Entry 7CJ8 (X-ray diffraction, 2.05 A resolution); this record covers chains A and B.

[Chain A (and B)]
Protein: Epimerase
Source organism: Methylomonas sp. DH-1
Notes: chain B of this document is another copy of the same molecule, construct and numbering; everything in this record applies to it too
UniProt: A0A172U6X0 (A0A172U6X0_9GAMM); numbering as in UniProt (aligned over 1-286)
Chain sequence (307 residues; numbered -20 to 286; the number before each row is that of its first residue; numbers below 1 keep their minus sign (Met-20 is residue -20)):
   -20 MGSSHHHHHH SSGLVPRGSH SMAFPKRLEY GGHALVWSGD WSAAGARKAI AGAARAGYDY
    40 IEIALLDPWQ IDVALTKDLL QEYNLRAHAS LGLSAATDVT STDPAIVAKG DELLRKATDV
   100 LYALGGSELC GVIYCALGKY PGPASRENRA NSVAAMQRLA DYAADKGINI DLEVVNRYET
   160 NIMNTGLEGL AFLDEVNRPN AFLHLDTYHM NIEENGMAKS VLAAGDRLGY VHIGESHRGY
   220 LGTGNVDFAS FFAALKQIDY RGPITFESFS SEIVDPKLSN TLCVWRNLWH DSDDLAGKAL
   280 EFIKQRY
Disordered / not traced: -20 to -1
Sequence notes: initiating methionine (-20); expression tag (-19 to 0)
Bound ions: Mn2+: Glu152, Asp185, His211, Glu246 (together with D-psicose)
Small-molecule neighbours: D-psicose (PSJ): His12, Ala43, Leu45, Ser69, Leu70, Gly71, Gly110, Val111, Leu116, Glu152, Glu158, Asp185, His188, His211, Arg217, Glu246, Phe248, Leu257, Leu261
UniProt features mapped onto this chain:
  - active site (Proton donor/acceptor): Glu152, Glu246
  - binding site (D-allulose): His12, Ser69, Glu152, Glu158, His188, His211, Arg217, Glu246
  - binding site (D-fructose): His12, Ser69, Glu152, Glu158, His188, His211, Arg217, Glu246
  - binding site (Mn(2+)): Glu152, Asp185, His211, Glu246
Reported in the primary citation:
  - catalytic residues: Glu246 (proposed by the authors, not directly observed)

[How chain A and chain B interact]
Pairs across the interface - 72 pairs, chain A then chain B:
  Lys118(A) - Asn259(B)  hydrogen bond (side chain-backbone)
  Lys118(A) - Thr260(B)
  Lys118(A) - Cys262(B)
  Tyr119(A) - Trp264(B)
  Pro120(A) - Asn259(B)
  Gly121(A) - Asn259(B)
  Gly121(A) - Trp264(B)
  Pro122(A) - Asn259(B)
  Pro122(A) - Trp264(B)
  Asn155(A) - Tyr157(B)  hydrogen bond
  Arg156(A) - Tyr187(B)
  Arg156(A) - His216(B)  hydrogen bond (side chain-backbone)
  Arg156(A) - Leu261(B)
  Arg156(A) - Cys262(B)
  Arg156(A) - Trp264(B)  hydrogen bond (backbone-side chain)
  Tyr157(A) - Asn155(B)  hydrogen bond
  Tyr157(A) - Tyr157(B)  hydrophobic
  Tyr157(A) - Glu158(B)  hydrogen bond
  Tyr157(A) - Tyr187(B)  hydrogen bond
  Tyr157(A) - Cys262(B)  hydrophobic
  Glu158(A) - Tyr157(B)  hydrogen bond
  Thr159(A) - Trp264(B)  hydrogen bond (backbone-side chain)
  Asn160(A) - Trp264(B)
  Asn163(A) - Trp264(B)
  Thr164(A) - Arg265(B)
  Glu167(A) - Arg265(B)
  Tyr187(A) - Arg156(B)
  Tyr187(A) - Tyr157(B)  hydrogen bond
  Met189(A) - Asn224(B)  hydrogen bond (backbone-side chain)
  Asn190(A) - Asn190(B)  hydrogen bond (side chain-backbone)
  Asn190(A) - Ser215(B)
  Asn190(A) - Asn224(B)  hydrogen bond (backbone-side chain)
  Ile191(A) - Ile191(B)  hydrophobic
  Ile191(A) - Ser215(B)
  Ile191(A) - His216(B)  hydrogen bond (backbone-backbone)
  Glu192(A) - His216(B)
  Glu192(A) - Arg265(B)  salt bridge
  Glu193(A) - Asn224(B)  hydrogen bond (backbone-side chain)
  Asn194(A) - His216(B)  hydrogen bond
  Asn194(A) - Thr222(B)
  Gly195(A) - Asn224(B)  hydrogen bond (backbone-side chain)
  Ser215(A) - Asn190(B)
  Ser215(A) - Ile191(B)
  His216(A) - Arg156(B)  hydrogen bond (backbone-side chain)
  His216(A) - Ile191(B)  hydrogen bond (backbone-backbone)
  His216(A) - Glu192(B)
  His216(A) - Asn194(B)  hydrogen bond
  Arg217(A) - Arg156(B)
  Thr222(A) - Asn194(B)
  Asn224(A) - Met189(B)  hydrogen bond (side chain-backbone)
  Asn224(A) - Asn190(B)  hydrogen bond (side chain-backbone)
  Asn224(A) - Glu193(B)  hydrogen bond (side chain-backbone)
  Asn224(A) - Gly195(B)  hydrogen bond (side chain-backbone)
  Asn259(A) - Lys118(B)  hydrogen bond (backbone-side chain)
  Asn259(A) - Pro120(B)  hydrogen bond (side chain-backbone)
  Asn259(A) - Gly121(B)
  Asn259(A) - Pro122(B)
  Thr260(A) - Lys118(B)
  Leu261(A) - Arg156(B)
  Cys262(A) - Lys118(B)  hydrogen bond
  Cys262(A) - Arg156(B)
  Cys262(A) - Tyr157(B)  hydrophobic
  Trp264(A) - Tyr119(B)
  Trp264(A) - Gly121(B)
  Trp264(A) - Pro122(B)
  Trp264(A) - Arg156(B)  hydrogen bond (side chain-backbone)
  Trp264(A) - Thr159(B)  hydrogen bond (side chain-backbone)
  Trp264(A) - Asn160(B)
  Trp264(A) - Asn163(B)
  Arg265(A) - Thr164(B)
  Arg265(A) - Glu167(B)
  Arg265(A) - Glu192(B)  salt bridge
Interface residues without a listed pair, chain A (36 interface residues in all): Met196, Gly223, Leu267
Interface residues without a listed pair, chain B (35 interface residues in all): Met196, Arg217, Gly223

[Summary]
36 residues of chain A and 35 residues of chain B are in contact, with 29 hydrogen bonds and 2 salt bridges.
Among the polar pairs are Glu192(A)-Arg265(B), Lys118(A)-Asn259(B) and Asn155(A)-Tyr157(B). Bound to chain A:
D-psicose. From the paper: the catalytic residue Glu246(A).
Both chains are Epimerase (Methylomonas sp. DH-1). Entry 7CJ8 (Crystal structure of N-terminal His-tagged
D-allulose 3-epimerase from Methylomonas sp. in complex with D-allulose) was determined by X-ray diffraction
(same publication as 7CJ5, 7CJ4, 7CJ6, 7CJ7 and 7CJ9).
